8YIH - chains A and C of the 3 polymer chains in the assembly; structure by electron microscopy, 4.08 A resolution (low resolution: residue-level contacts below are approximate; hydrogen-bond / salt-bridge calls are withheld).

== Chain A ==
Name: Dicer-2, isoform A
Organism: Drosophila melanogaster
Notes: EC 3.1.21.1, 3.1.26.-, 3.1.26.3, 3.6.1.3
Reference sequence: A1ZAW0 (A1ZAW0_DROME); residues 2-1722 here = UniProt positions 2-1722
Sequence (1721 residues; row label = number of the first residue in the row):
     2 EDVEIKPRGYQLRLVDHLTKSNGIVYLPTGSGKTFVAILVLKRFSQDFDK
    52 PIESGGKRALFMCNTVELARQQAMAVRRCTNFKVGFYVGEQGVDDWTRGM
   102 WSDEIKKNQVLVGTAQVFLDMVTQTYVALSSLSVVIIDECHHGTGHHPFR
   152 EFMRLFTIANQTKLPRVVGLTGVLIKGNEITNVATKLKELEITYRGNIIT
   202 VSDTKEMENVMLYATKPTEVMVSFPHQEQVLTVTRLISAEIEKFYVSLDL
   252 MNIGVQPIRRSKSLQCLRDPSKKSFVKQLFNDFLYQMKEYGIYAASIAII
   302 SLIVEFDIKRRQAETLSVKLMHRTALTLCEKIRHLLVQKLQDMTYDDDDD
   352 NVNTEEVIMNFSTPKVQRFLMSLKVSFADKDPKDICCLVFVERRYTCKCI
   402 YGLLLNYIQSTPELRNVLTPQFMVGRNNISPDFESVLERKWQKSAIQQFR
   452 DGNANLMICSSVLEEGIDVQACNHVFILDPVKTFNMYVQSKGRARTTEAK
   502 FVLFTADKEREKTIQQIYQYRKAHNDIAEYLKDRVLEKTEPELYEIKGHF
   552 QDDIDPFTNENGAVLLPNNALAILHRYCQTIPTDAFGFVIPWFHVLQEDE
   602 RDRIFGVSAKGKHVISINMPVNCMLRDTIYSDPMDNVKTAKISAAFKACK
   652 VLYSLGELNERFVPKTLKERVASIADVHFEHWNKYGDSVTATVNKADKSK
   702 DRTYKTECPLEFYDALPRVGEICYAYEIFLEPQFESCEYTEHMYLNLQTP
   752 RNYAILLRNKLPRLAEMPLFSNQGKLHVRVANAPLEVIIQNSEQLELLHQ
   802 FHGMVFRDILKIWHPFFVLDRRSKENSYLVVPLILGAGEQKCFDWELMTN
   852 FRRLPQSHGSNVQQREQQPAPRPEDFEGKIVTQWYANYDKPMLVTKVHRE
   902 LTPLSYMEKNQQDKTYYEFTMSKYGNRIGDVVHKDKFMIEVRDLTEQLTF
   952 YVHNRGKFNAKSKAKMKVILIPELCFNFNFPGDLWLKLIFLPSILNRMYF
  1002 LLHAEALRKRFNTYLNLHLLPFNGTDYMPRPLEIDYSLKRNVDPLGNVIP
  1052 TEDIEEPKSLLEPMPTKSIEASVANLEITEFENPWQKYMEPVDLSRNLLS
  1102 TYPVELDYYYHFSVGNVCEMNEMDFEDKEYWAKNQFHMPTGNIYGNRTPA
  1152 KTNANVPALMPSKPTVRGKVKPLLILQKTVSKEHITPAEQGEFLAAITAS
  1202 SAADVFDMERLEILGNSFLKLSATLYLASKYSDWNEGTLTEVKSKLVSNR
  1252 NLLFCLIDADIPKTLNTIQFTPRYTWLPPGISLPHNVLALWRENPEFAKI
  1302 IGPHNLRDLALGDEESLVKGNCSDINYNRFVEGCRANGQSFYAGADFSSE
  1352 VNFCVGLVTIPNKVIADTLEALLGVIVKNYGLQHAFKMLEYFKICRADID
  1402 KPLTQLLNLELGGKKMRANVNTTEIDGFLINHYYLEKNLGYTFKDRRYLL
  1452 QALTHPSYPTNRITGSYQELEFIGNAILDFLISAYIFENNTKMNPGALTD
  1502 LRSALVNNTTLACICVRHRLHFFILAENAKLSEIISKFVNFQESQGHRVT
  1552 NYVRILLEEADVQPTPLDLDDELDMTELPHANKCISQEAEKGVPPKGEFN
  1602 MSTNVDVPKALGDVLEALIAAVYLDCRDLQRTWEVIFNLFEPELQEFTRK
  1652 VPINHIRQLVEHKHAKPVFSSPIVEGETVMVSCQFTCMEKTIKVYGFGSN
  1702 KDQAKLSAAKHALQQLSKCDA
Disordered / not traced: 1041-1168, 1553-1601
Sequence notes: conflict Asn1217 (Asp in A1ZAW0), Asn1476 (Asp in A1ZAW0)
Small-molecule neighbours: ADP (adenosine-5'-diphosphate): Ile6, Lys7, Pro8, Arg9, Tyr11, Gln12, Pro29, Thr30, Gly31, Ser32, Gly33, Lys34, Thr35, Phe36, Tyr214

== Chain C ==
Molecule: slm1
Organism: Drosophila melanogaster
Sequence (96 nucleotides; row label = number of the first residue in the row):
     1 GUAGCAUGAUCAUCCGAAUCCUCUACAACGAUUUUUUCCCCAUUAUUGAA
    51 UAAUGGCAAAAAAUCCUUGUAGUGGAUUCGGAUGAUAAUGCUACUG

== How chain A and chain C interact ==
Pairs across the interface - 97 pairs, chain A then chain C:
  Asn65(A) - A62(C)
  Asn65(A) - A63(C)
  Thr66(A) - A62(C)
  Thr66(A) - A63(C)
  Val67(A) - A63(C)
  Gly90(A) - U64(C)
  Gly90(A) - C65(C)
  Asp95(A) - C65(C)
  Asp95(A) - C66(C)
  Thr115(A) - A63(C)
  Thr115(A) - U64(C)
  Gln117(A) - A63(C)
  Gln117(A) - U64(C)
  Thr145(A) - U35(C)
  Thr145(A) - U36(C)
  His147(A) - U34(C)
  His147(A) - U35(C)
  His148(A) - U34(C)
  Gly178(A) - U36(C)
  Gly178(A) - U37(C)
  Asn179(A) - U37(C)
  Asn179(A) - C38(C)
  Glu180(A) - U37(C)
  Arg260(A) - A31(C)
  Arg260(A) - U32(C)
  Ser262(A) - C57(C)
  Ser264(A) - G56(C)
  Gln266(A) - G56(C)
  Arg269(A) - A58(C)
  Ser272(A) - A31(C)
  Lys273(A) - G30(C)
  Gln279(A) - A59(C)
  Lys310(A) - G30(C)
  Gln313(A) - A28(C)
  Gln313(A) - C29(C)
  Glu393(A) - A59(C)
  Glu393(A) - A60(C)
  Arg394(A) - A59(C)
  Arg395(A) - A60(C)
  Arg395(A) - A61(C)
  Gly426(A) - A61(C)
  Arg427(A) - A61(C)
  Arg427(A) - A62(C)
  Arg427(A) - A63(C)
  Ser461(A) - A60(C)
  Ser461(A) - A61(C)
  Ser462(A) - A60(C)
  Ser462(A) - A61(C)
  Val463(A) - A61(C)
  Val463(A) - A62(C)
  Lys483(A) - U37(C)
  Lys483(A) - C38(C)
  His576(A) - A31(C)
  His576(A) - U32(C)
  Arg577(A) - C65(C)
  Gln580(A) - G30(C)
  Gln580(A) - A31(C)
  Gln580(A) - C65(C)
  Gln580(A) - C66(C)
  Ile591(A) - U32(C)
  Lys639(A) - U34(C)
  Lys642(A) - U33(C)
  Lys696(A) - G75(C)
  Lys696(A) - A76(C)
  Ala697(A) - G75(C)
  Ala697(A) - A76(C)
  Lys699(A) - A76(C)
  Lys699(A) - U77(C)
  Ser700(A) - A76(C)
  Ser700(A) - U77(C)
  Lys924(A) - G96(C)
  Tyr925(A) - G96(C)
  Asn955(A) - U89(C)
  Asn955(A) - G90(C)
  Arg956(A) - G90(C)
  Gly957(A) - G90(C)
  Lys958(A) - C91(C)
  Phe959(A) - C91(C)
  Met967(A) - G96(C)
  Asp1036(A) - G8(C)
  Asp1036(A) - A9(C)
  Lys1364(A) - U78(C)
  Ile1657(A) - A17(C)
  Ile1657(A) - A18(C)
  Arg1658(A) - C79(C)
  Arg1658(A) - G80(C)
  Val1661(A) - G16(C)
  Glu1662(A) - G80(C)
  Ser1672(A) - A71(C)
  Pro1673(A) - U70(C)
  Ile1674(A) - U70(C)
  Ile1674(A) - A71(C)
  Lys1702(A) - G69(C)
  Lys1702(A) - U70(C)
  Asp1703(A) - U19(C)
  Lys1706(A) - A17(C)
  Lys1706(A) - A18(C)
Other interface residues (no listed pair), chain A (78 interface residues in all): Val89, Glu91, Val118, Gly146, Lys177, Lys263, Asn428, Glu466, Thr484, Leu572, Val638, Asn773, Asn888, Gln948, Asn1250, Val1675
Other interface residues (no listed pair), chain C (44 interface residues in all): C26, G55, U92

== Summary ==
78 residues of chain A face 44 of chain C across their interface. Ligands of chain A: ADP.
Here chain A is Dicer-2, isoform A and chain C is slm1, both from Drosophila melanogaster. Entry 8YIH
(DmDcr-2/LoqsPD/slm1 in pre-dicing state) was determined by electron microscopy together with 8YIG from the
same study.
